PDB entry 5OLT | X-ray diffraction, 1.45 A resolution | chain A

[Chain A]
Name: Cellulose biosynthesis protein BcsG
Source organism: Salmonella typhimurium LT2
UniProtKB: Q7CPI7 (BCSG_SALTY); numbering as in UniProt (aligned over 185-559)
Chain sequence (383 residues; each row starts with the number of its first residue; note: 184 numbers in that range are skipped by the numbering (no residue carries them; nothing is unmodelled there); numbers below 1 keep their minus sign (Ile-7 is residue -7)):
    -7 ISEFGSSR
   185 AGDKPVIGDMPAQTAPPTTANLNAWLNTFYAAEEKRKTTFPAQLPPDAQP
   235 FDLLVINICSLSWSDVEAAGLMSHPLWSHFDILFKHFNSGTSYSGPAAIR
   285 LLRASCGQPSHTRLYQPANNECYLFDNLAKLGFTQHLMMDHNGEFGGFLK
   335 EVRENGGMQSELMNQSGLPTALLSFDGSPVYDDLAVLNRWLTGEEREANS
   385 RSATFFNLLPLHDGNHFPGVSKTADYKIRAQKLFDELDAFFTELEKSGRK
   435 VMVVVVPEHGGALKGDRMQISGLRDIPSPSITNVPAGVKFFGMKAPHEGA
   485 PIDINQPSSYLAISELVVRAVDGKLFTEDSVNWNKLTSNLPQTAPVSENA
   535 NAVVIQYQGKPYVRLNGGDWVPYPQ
Construct notes: expression tag (-7 to 0)
Disulfide bonds: Cys290-Cys306
Bound ions: Zn2+: Cys243, Ser278, Glu442, His443
What the authors report for this chain:
  - Zn2+ coordination: Cys243, Ser278, Glu442, His443
  - binding site for citric acid: Asn518
  - catalytic residues: Ser278 (proposed by the authors, not directly observed)
  - mutagenesis - S278A: abolished catalytic activity on NBD-PE
  - mutagenesis - R458H, R458M: decreased growth

[In short]
Cys243, Ser278, Glu442 and His443 form the Zn2+ site. The paper reports the catalytic residue Ser278; R458H
and R458M reduce growth.
Chain A is Cellulose biosynthesis protein BcsG (Salmonella typhimurium LT2); the structure, Crystal structure
of the extramembrane domain of the cellulose biosynthetic protein BcsG from Salmonella typhimurium, was
determined by X-ray diffraction, deposited together with 5OJH.
